PDB entry 4JSZ | X-ray diffraction, 1.90 A resolution | chain A

[Chain A]
Name: Carbonic anhydrase 2
From: Homo sapiens
Notes: EC 4.2.1.1
UniProtKB: P00918 (CAH2_HUMAN); the author numbering skips numbers that UniProt does not, so the offset changes along the chain: 1-125 = UniProt 1-125; 127-261 = UniProt 126-260
Amino-acid sequence (260 residues; row label = number of the first residue in the row; note: 1 number in that range is skipped by the numbering (no residue carries it; nothing is unmodelled there)):
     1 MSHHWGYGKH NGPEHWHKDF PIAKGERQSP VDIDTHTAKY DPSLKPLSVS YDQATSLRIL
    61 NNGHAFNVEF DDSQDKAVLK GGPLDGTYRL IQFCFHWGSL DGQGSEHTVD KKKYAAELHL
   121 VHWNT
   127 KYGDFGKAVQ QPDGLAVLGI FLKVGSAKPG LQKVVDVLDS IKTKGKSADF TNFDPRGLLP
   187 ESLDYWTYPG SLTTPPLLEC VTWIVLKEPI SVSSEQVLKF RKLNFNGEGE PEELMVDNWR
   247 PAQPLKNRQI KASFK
Unresolved in the structure: 1-3
Construct notes: engineered mutation Cys-94 (His in P00918)
UniProt features mapped onto this chain:
  - active site: His-64 (Proton donor/acceptor)
  - binding site (Zn(2+)): His-96, His-119
  - binding site (substrate): Thr-199, Thr-200
  - site: Tyr-7 (Fine-tunes the proton-transfer properties of H-64), Asn-62 (Fine-tunes the proton-transfer properties of H-64), Asn-67 (Fine-tunes the proton-transfer properties of H-64), Gln-92 (Involved in the binding of some activators, including histamine and L-histidine)
  - modified residue: Ser-2 (N-acetylserine), Ser-166 (Phosphoserine), Ser-173 (Phosphoserine)
Ion coordination: Zn2+: Cys-94, His-96, His-119 (together with benzenesulfonamide)
Ligand contacts:
  - benzenesulfonamide (FB2), molecule 1: His-4, Trp-5, His-10, Asn-11, Gly-12, His-15, Trp-16, Lys-18, Asp-19, Phe-20
  - benzenesulfonamide (FB2), molecule 2: Gln-92, Cys-94, His-96, Glu-106, His-119, Val-121, Phe-131, Val-143, Ser-197, Leu-198, Thr-199, Thr-200, Trp-209
From the paper describing this entry:
  - binding site for benzenesulfonamide: Thr-199
  - mutagenesis - H94C: decreased binding to benzenesulfonamide

[Overview]
Chain A binds benzenesulfonamide. The Zn2+ site is built by Cys-94, His-96 and His-119. Curated annotation
(UniProt) lists active-site residue His-64, Zn2+-binding residues His-96 and His-119 and substrate-binding
residues Thr-199 and Thr-200. From the paper: a binding site for benzenesulfonamide at Thr-199; H94C reduces
binding to benzenesulfonamide.
Chain A is Carbonic anhydrase 2 (Homo sapiens); the structure, Benzenesulfonamide bound to hCAII H94C, was
determined by X-ray diffraction together with 4JS6, 4JSA, 4JSS and 4JSW from the same study.
